Entry 2I6S (X-ray diffraction, 2.70 A resolution); this record covers chain A.

# Chain A
Molecule: Complement C2a fragment
From: Homo sapiens
Notes: EC 3.4.21.43
UniProtKB: P06681 (CO2_HUMAN); aligned to UniProt positions 242-750 over residues 224-732 (the alignment contains insertions or deletions, so no single offset holds)
Amino-acid sequence (517 residues; each row starts with the number of its first residue):
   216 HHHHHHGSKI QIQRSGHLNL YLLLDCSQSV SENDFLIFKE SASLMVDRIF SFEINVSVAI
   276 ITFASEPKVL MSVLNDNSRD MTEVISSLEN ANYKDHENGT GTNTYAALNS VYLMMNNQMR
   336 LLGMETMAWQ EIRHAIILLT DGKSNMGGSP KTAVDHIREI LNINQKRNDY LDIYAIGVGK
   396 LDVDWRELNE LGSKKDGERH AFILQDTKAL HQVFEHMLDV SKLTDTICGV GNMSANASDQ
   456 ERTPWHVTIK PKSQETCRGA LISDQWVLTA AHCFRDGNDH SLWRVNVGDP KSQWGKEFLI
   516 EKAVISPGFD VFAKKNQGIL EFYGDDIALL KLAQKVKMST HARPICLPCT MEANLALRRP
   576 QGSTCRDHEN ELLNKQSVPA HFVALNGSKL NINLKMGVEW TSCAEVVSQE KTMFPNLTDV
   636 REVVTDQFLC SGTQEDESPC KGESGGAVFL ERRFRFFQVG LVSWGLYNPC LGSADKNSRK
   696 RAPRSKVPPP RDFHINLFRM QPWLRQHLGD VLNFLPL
Unresolved in the structure: 216-222, 395-397, 408-413, 691-694
Sequence notes: expression tag (216-221); cloning artifact (222-223)
Curated features (UniProtKB/Swiss-Prot):
  - binding site (Mg(2+)): S244, S246, T319
  - binding site (Mn(2+)): S244, S246, T319
Cystine bridges: C443-C561, C472-C488, C564-C580, C618-C645, C655-C685
Glycans and other covalent adducts: N-acetylglucosamine (NAG) linked to N270, N447, N451, N601; glycan linked to N313
What the authors report for this chain:
  - conformationally variable residues (order/disorder transition, side-chain flip): S244, K395 to D397
  - contacts within the chain: S244-D356 (hydrogen bond)
  - post-translational modification sites: N270, N313, N447, N451, N601

# Summary
Covalently linked N-acetylglucosamine: at N270, N447, N451 and N601. From UniProt: 3 Mg2+-binding residues and
3 Mn2+-binding residues. The paper reports modification sites N270, N313 and N447 among others; conformational
variability at S244 and K395.
Chain A is Complement C2a fragment (Homo sapiens); the structure, Complement component C2a, was determined by
X-ray diffraction, deposited together with 2I6Q.
